Entry 6VMS (electron microscopy, 3.80 A resolution); this record covers chains A and B of the 5 polymer chains in the assembly.

Chain A:
Molecule: Guanine nucleotide-binding protein G(i) subunit alpha-1
From: Rattus norvegicus
UniProt: P10824 (GNAI1_RAT); numbering as in UniProt (aligned over 1-354)
Sequence (354 residues; each row starts with the number of its first residue):
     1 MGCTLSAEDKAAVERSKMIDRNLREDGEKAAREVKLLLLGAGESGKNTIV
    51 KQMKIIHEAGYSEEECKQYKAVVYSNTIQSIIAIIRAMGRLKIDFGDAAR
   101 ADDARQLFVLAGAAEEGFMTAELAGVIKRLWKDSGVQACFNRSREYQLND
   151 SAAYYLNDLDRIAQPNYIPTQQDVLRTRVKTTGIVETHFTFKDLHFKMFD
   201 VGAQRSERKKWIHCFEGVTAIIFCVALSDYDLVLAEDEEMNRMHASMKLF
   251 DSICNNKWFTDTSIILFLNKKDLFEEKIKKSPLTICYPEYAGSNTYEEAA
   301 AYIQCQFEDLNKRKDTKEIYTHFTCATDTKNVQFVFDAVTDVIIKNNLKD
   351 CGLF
Not modelled in the structure: 1, 56-181
Sequence notes: conflict N47 (Ser in P10824), A203 (Gly in P10824), A245 (Glu in P10824)
UniProt features mapped onto this chain:
  - region: K35 to K46, T48 (G1 motif), D173 to T181 (G2 motif), F196 to G202, Q204, R205 (G3 motif), I265 to D272 (G4 motif), T324 to T329 (G5 motif)
  - binding site (GTP): E43 to K46, T48, D150, S151, L175 to R178, D200 to G202, Q204, N269 to D272, A326
  - binding site (Mg(2+)): T181
  - lipidation: G2 (N-myristoyl glycine), C3 (S-palmitoyl cysteine)
  - mutagenesis: G2 (G2A: Abolishes myristoylation and palmitoylation), C3 (C3S: Abolishes palmitoylation), E43 (E43A: Mildly impairs receptor binding; mildly decreases basal and receptor-stimulated GDP exchange), N149 (N149I: Inhibits interaction with RGS14. Does not inhibit interaction with RIC8A), F189 (F189Y: Increases basal GDP exchange rate; no effect on receptor-stimulated GDP exchange), F191 (F191Y: No effect on basal GDP exchange rate; mildly decreases receptor-stimulated GDP exchange), Q204 (Q204L: Expected to have lost GTPase activity; inhibits the forskolin-mediated increase of cellular cAMP levels. Does not inhibit interaction with RGS14 at centrosomes), T329 (T329A: Increases basal GDP exchange rate and inhibits the forskolin-mediated increase of cellular cAMP levels), V332 (V332A: Increases basal GDP exchange rate), F336 (F336A/C: Increases basal GDP exchange rate; mildly decreases receptor-stimulated GDP exchange; F336Y: Strongly increases basal GDP exchange rate; mildly decreases receptor-stimulated GDP exchange), K345 (K345L: Mildly impairs receptor binding; mildly decreases basal and receptor-stimulated GDP exchange)
From the paper describing this entry:
  - post-translational modification sites: G2, C3 (citing earlier work)

Chain B:
Molecule: Guanine nucleotide-binding protein G(I)/G(S)/G(T) subunit beta-1
From: Homo sapiens
UniProt: P62873 (GBB1_HUMAN); residues 1-340 here = UniProt positions 1-340
Sequence (340 residues; each row starts with the number of its first residue):
     1 MSELDQLRQEAEQLKNQIRDARKACADATLSQITNNIDPVGRIQMRTRRT
    51 LRGHLAKIYAMHWGTDSRLLVSASQDGKLIIWDSYTTNKVHAIPLRSSWV
   101 MTCAYAPSGNYVACGGLDNICSIYNLKTREGNVRVSRELAGHTGYLSCCR
   151 FLDDNQIVTSSGDTTCALWDIETGQQTTTFTGHTGDVMSLSLAPDTRLFV
   201 SGACDASAKLWDVREGMCRQTFTGHESDINAICFFPNGNAFATGSDDATC
   251 RLFDLRADQELMTYSHDNIICGITSVSFSKSGRLLLAGYDDFNCNVWDAL
   301 KADRAGVLAGHDNRVSCLGVTDDGMAVATGSWDSFLKIWN
Not modelled in the structure: 1
UniProt features mapped onto this chain:
  - modified residue: S2 (N-acetylserine), H266 (Phosphohistidine)
  - natural variant: L30 (L30F: In MRD42; uncertain significance), R52 (R52G: In MRD42), G64 (G64V: In MRD42), D76 (D76E: In MRD42; D76G: In MRD42), G77 (G77S: In MRD42), K78 (K78R: In MRD42), I80 (I80N: In MRD42; I80T: In MRD42), H91 (H91R: In MRD42; uncertain significance), A92 (A92T: In MRD42), P94 (P94S: In MRD42), L95 (L95P: In MRD42), R96 (R96L: In MRD42), 5 further natural variant entries in UniProt

How chain A and chain B interact:
Pairs across the interface - 42 pairs, chain A then chain B:
  V13(A) - N88(B)
  R15(A) - V90(B)  hydrogen bond (side chain-backbone)
  R15(A) - H91(B)
  S16(A) - K89(B)
  I19(A) - A92(B)  hydrophobic
  D20(A) - K89(B)  salt bridge
  L23(A) - G53(B)
  L23(A) - L55(B)
  L23(A) - K78(B)
  L23(A) - I80(B)  hydrophobic
  D26(A) - K78(B)  salt bridge
  G27(A) - L55(B)
  T182(A) - N119(B)
  G183(A) - N119(B)
  I184(A) - L117(B)  hydrophobic
  E186(A) - W99(B)
  F199(A) - W99(B)  hydrophobic
  Q204(A) - N119(B)
  Q204(A) - T143(B)
  Q204(A) - G144(B)
  Q204(A) - Y145(B)
  S206(A) - Y145(B)
  S206(A) - G162(B)
  S206(A) - D186(B)
  E207(A) - D186(B)  hydrogen bond (backbone-side chain)
  K209(A) - D228(B)  salt bridge
  K210(A) - C204(B)
  K210(A) - D228(B)
  K210(A) - N230(B)  hydrogen bond
  K210(A) - D246(B)  salt bridge
  W211(A) - L117(B)  hydrophobic
  H213(A) - K57(B)  hydrogen bond (backbone-side chain)
  H213(A) - Y59(B)
  H213(A) - W332(B)
  C214(A) - Y59(B)
  C214(A) - Q75(B)
  C214(A) - W99(B)
  C214(A) - L117(B)  hydrophobic
  F215(A) - W99(B)  hydrophobic
  E216(A) - K57(B)  salt bridge
  W258(A) - R314(B)
  W258(A) - W332(B)  hydrophobic
Also at the interface, not in a pair above, chain A (26 interface residues in all): A12, R205
Also at the interface, not in a pair above, chain B (31 interface residues in all): S98, M101, D118, H142, M188

Overview:
Chain A and chain B form an interface of 26 and 31 residues respectively, with 4 hydrogen bonds and 5 salt
bridges. Among the polar pairs are D20(A)-K89(B), D26(A)-K78(B) and K209(A)-D228(B). Curated annotation
(UniProt) lists 20 GTP-binding residues, Mg2+-binding residue T181(A) and 11 mutagenesis sites on chain A. The
paper reports modification sites G2(A) and C3(A).
Here chain A is Guanine nucleotide-binding protein G(i) subunit alpha-1 (Rattus norvegicus) and chain B is
Guanine nucleotide-binding protein G(I)/G(S)/G(T) subunit beta-1 (Homo sapiens). Entry 6VMS (Structure of a D2
dopamine receptor-G-protein complex in a lipid membrane) was determined by electron microscopy.
